5BXL - chains H and I of the 28 polymer chains in the assembly; structure by X-ray diffraction, 2.80 A resolution.

== Chain H ==
Name: Proteasome subunit beta type-2
Organism: Saccharomyces cerevisiae (strain ATCC 204508 / S288c)
Notes: EC 3.4.25.1; engineered mutation(s): G170A
UniProt: P25043 (PSB2_YEAST); residues 1-232 here correspond to UniProt positions 30-261 (UniProt number = residue number + 29)
Chain sequence (232 residues; numbered 1 to 232; the number before each row is that of its first residue):
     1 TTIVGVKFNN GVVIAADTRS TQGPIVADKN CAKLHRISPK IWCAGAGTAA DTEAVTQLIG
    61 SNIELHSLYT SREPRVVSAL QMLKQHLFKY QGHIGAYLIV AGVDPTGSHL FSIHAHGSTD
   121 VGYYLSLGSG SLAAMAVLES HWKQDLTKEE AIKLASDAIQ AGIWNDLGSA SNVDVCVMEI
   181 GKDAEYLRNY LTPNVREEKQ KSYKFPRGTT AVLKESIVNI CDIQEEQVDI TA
Not modelled in the structure: 223-232
Sequence notes: conflict Ala170 (Gly199 in P25043)
Bound ions: Mg2+: Ile163, Asp166, Ser169 (shared with 1 residue of chain Z)
Curated features (UniProtKB/Swiss-Prot):
  - active site: Thr1 (Nucleophile)

== Chain I ==
Name: Proteasome subunit beta type-3
Organism: Saccharomyces cerevisiae (strain ATCC 204508 / S288c)
Notes: EC 3.4.25.1
UniProt: P25451 (PSB3_YEAST); residues 0-204 here correspond to UniProt positions 1-205 (UniProt number = residue number + 1)
Chain sequence (205 residues; numbered 0 to 204; the number before each row is that of its first residue; numbering starts at 0):
     0 MSDPSSINGG IVVAMTGKDC VAIACDLRLG SQSLGVSNKF EKIFHYGHVF LGITGLATDV
    60 TTLNEMFRYK TNLYKLKEER AIEPETFTQL VSSSLYERRF GPYFVGPVVA GINSKSGKPF
   120 IAGFDLIGCI DEAKDFIVSG TASDQLFGMC ESLYEPNLEP EDLFETISQA LLNAADRDAL
   180 SGWGAVVYII KKDEVVKRYL KMRQD
Not modelled in the structure: 0
Bound ions: Mg2+ site 1: Ala174, Asp177, Ser180; Mg2+ site 2: Asp204 (shared with 3 residues of chain Y)
Curated features (UniProtKB/Swiss-Prot):
  - modified residue: Ser30 (Phosphoserine)
  - cross-link: Lys69 (Glycyl lysine isopeptide (Lys-Gly) (interchain with G-Cter in ubiquitin))

== How chain H and chain I interact ==
Contacting residue pairs - 66 pairs, chain H then chain I:
  Ile25(H) with Asp143(I); Phe146(I), hydrophobic
  Val26(H) with Phe146(I)
  Asp28(H) with Asp130(I); Glu131(I)
  Lys29(H) with Glu150(I), salt bridge
  Thr48(H) with Ile126(I)
  Ala49(H) with Cys128(I), hydrophobic
  Ala50(H) with Tyr95(I); Ile126(I), hydrophobic; Cys128(I), hydrophobic
  Asp51(H) with Tyr95(I), hydrogen bond; Arg98(I), salt bridge
  Glu53(H) with Cys128(I)
  Ala54(H) with Tyr95(I)
  Tyr90(H) with Phe99(I), hydrophobic
  His93(H) with Arg98(I), hydrogen bond (backbone-side chain); Phe99(I)
  Ile94(H) with Phe99(I), hydrophobic
  Lys199(H) with Glu150(I); Ser151(I); Tyr153(I)
  Ser202(H) with Glu154(I), hydrogen bond
  Tyr203(H) with Ser151(I); Leu152(I), hydrophobic
  Lys204(H) with Glu154(I); Leu157(I)
  Phe205(H) with Leu152(I), hydrophobic; Glu164(I); Gln168(I)
  Pro206(H) with Glu164(I)
  Arg207(H) with Glu158(I); Glu160(I), salt bridge; Asp161(I), salt bridge; Glu164(I)
  Gly208(H) with Glu164(I), hydrogen bond (backbone-side chain)
  Thr209(H) with Glu164(I), hydrogen bond (backbone-side chain)
  Thr210(H) with Phe163(I); Glu164(I), hydrogen bond; Ser167(I); Gln168(I), hydrogen bond; Leu199(I)
  Ala211(H) with Leu199(I); Lys200(I), hydrogen bond (backbone-backbone)
  Val212(H) with Phe163(I), hydrophobic; Tyr198(I)
  Leu213(H) with Tyr198(I), hydrogen bond (backbone-backbone); Leu199(I); Lys200(I)
  Lys214(H) with Lys196(I); Arg197(I); Tyr198(I), hydrogen bond (backbone-backbone)
  Glu215(H) with Lys196(I); Arg197(I), salt bridge
  Ser216(H) with Val194(I); Val195(I); Lys196(I), hydrogen bond (backbone-backbone)
  Ile217(H) with Val194(I)
  Val218(H) with His44(I); Tyr187(I), hydrophobic; Val194(I), hydrogen bond (backbone-backbone); Lys196(I)
  Asn219(H) with His44(I)
  Ile220(H) with Gly46(I); Val194(I), hydrophobic
  Asp222(H) with Lys74(I), salt bridge
Other interface residues (no listed pair), chain H (36 interface residues in all): Gln22, Ala27
Other interface residues (no listed pair), chain I (41 interface residues in all): His47, Phe49, Asp124, Ile129, Ala132, Thr165, Leu171, Glu193

== Summary ==
Chain H and chain I form an interface of 36 and 41 residues respectively, with 12 hydrogen bonds and 6 salt
bridges. Polar pairs include Lys29(H)-Glu150(I), Asp51(H)-Arg98(I) and Arg207(H)-Glu160(I). Curated annotation
(UniProt) lists active-site residue Thr1(H) on chain H.
Chain H is Proteasome subunit beta type-2 and chain I is Proteasome subunit beta type-3, both from
Saccharomyces cerevisiae (strain ATCC 204508 / S288c); the structure, Yeast 20S proteasome beta2-G170A mutant,
was determined by X-ray diffraction, deposited together with 5BXN.
